PDB entry 9J8D | electron microscopy, 3.00 A resolution | chain A

Chain A:
Molecule: Isoform GlyT-1B of Sodium- and chloride-dependent glycine transporter 1
Organism: Homo sapiens
UniProt: P48067 (SC6A9_HUMAN), isoform P48067-3; numbering as in UniProt (aligned over 1-652)
Amino-acid sequence (652 residues; numbered 1 to 652; the number before each row is that of its first residue):
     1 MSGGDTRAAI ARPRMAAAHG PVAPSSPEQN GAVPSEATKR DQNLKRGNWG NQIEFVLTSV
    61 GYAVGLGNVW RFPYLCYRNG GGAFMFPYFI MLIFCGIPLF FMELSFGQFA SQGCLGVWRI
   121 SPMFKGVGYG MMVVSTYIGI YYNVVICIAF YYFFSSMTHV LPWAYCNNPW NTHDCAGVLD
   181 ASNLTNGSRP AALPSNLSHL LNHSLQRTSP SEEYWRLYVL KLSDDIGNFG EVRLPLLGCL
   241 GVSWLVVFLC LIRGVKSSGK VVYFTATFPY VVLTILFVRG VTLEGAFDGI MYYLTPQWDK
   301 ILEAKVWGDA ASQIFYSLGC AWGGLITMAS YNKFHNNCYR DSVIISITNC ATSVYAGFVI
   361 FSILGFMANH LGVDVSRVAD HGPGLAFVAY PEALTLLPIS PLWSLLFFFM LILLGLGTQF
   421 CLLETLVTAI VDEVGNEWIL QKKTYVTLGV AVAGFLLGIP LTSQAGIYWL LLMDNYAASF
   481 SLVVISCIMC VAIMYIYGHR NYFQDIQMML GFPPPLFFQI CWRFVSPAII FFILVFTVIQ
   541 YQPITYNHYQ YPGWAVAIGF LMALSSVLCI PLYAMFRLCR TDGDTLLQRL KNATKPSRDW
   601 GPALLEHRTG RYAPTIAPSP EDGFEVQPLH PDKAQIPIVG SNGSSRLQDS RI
Unresolved in the structure: 1-53, 181-202, 255-262, 614-652
Disulfides: C166-C175
Ion coordination: Na+ near Y62 (its only coordinating residue here)
Residues lining bound ligands: Iclepertin (A1EBX): Y62, G65, L66, G67, N68, F100, L104, Y142, Y316, S317, G319, W322, G324, L325, M328, A329, I345, N349, T418, C421, L422
From the paper describing this entry:
  - binding site for Iclepertin: Y62, G65, L66, G67, F100, L104, G319, W322, G324, I345, T418, C421, L422
  - mutagenesis - L422T (Kd 10muM): decreased binding to Iclepertin
  - specificity-determining residues: G319, L422

Summary:
Chain A binds Iclepertin. From the paper: a binding site for Iclepertin at Y62, G65 and L66 among others;
L422T reduces binding to Iclepertin.
Chain A is Isoform GlyT-1B of Sodium- and chloride-dependent glycine transporter 1 (Homo sapiens); the
structure, Human Glycine Transporter 1 in the Iclepertin-Bound State with an Inward-Facing Conformation, was
determined by electron microscopy (same publication as 9J8B and 9J8C).
